Entry 3Q4K (X-ray diffraction, 2.60 A resolution); this record covers chains A and B of the 4 polymer chains in the assembly.

# Chain A (and B)
Name: DNA polymerase III subunit beta
From: Escherichia coli
Notes: EC 2.7.7.7; chain B of this document is another copy of the same molecule, construct and numbering; everything in this record applies to it too
UniProtKB: P0A988 (DPO3B_ECOLI); numbering as in UniProt (aligned over 1-366)
Chain sequence (366 residues; numbered 1 to 366; the number before each row is that of its first residue):
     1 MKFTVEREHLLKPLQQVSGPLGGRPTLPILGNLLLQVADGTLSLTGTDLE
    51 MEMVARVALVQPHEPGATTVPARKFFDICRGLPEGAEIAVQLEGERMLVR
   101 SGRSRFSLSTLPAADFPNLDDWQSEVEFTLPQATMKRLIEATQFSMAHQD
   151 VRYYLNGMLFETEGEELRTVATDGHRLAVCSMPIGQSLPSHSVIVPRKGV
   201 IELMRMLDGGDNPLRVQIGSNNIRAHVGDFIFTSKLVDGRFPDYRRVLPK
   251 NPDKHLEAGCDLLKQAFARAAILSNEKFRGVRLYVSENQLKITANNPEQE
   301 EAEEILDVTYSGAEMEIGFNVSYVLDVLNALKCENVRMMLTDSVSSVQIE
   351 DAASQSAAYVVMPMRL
Disordered / not traced: 19-25, 250-251, 366 (chain B: 19-24)
UniProt features mapped onto this chain:
  - binding site (DNA): R24, R73, Q149, Y153, Y154
  - mutagenesis: R24 (R24A: Mild defect in DNA replication, impaired loading of clamp on DNA, polymerase speed is wild-type. More severe replication defect and very poor clamp loading; when associated with A-149), G66 (G66E: In dnaN159; a temperature- and UV-sensitive mutation, displays altered DNA polymerase usage, chronically induced SOS response; when associated with A-174), A133 (A133T: Reduction of synthesis of beta*, probably due to mutation of its promoter), M135 (M135L: 3-fold reduction of synthesis of beta*, probably due to loss of its start codon), M146 (M146L: No effect on synthesis of beta*), Q149 (Q149A: Mild defect in DNA replication, impaired loading of clamp on DNA, polymerase speed is wild-type. More severe replication defect and very poor clamp loading; when associated with A-24), Y153 to Y154 (Very poor loading of clamp on DNA, polymerase speed is wild-type), G174 (G174A: In dnaN159; a temperature- and UV-sensitive mutation, displays altered DNA polymerase usage, chronically induced SOS response; when associated with A-66), Q265 to L366 (In dnaN806; temperature sensitive), I272 to L273 (Monomeric in solution, binds very tightly to subunit delta (holA). The monomer binds tightly to linear and circular DNA. Cannot bind both Pol III and IV simultaneously)

# Chain A / chain B interface
Contacting residue pairs (58):
  P71(A) with E300(B)
  K74(A) with I272(B); N296(B); E298(B), salt bridge; E300(B), salt bridge
  D77(A) with I272(B)
  I78(A) with I272(B)
  G81(A) with R269(B), hydrogen bond (backbone-side chain)
  L82(A) with R269(B)
  P83(A) with R269(B)
  R103(A) with E303(B); I305(B), hydrogen bond (side chain-backbone); L306(B); D307(B), salt bridge
  S104(A) with R269(B), hydrogen bond; E303(B); E304(B), hydrogen bond
  R105(A) with A302(B); E303(B), hydrogen bond (backbone-backbone)
  F106(A) with R269(B); L273(B), hydrophobic; E301(B); A302(B), hydrophobic; E304(B)
  S107(A) with E300(B); E301(B), hydrogen bond (backbone-backbone)
  L108(A) with L273(B), hydrophobic
  S109(A) with E300(B), hydrogen bond
  R269(A) with G81(B), hydrogen bond (side chain-backbone); L82(B); P83(B); S104(B); F106(B)
  I272(A) with K74(B); D77(B); I78(B)
  L273(A) with F106(B), hydrophobic; L108(B), hydrophobic
  E298(A) with K74(B), salt bridge; S109(B)
  E300(A) with P71(B); K74(B), salt bridge; S107(B); L108(B); S109(B), hydrogen bond
  E301(A) with R105(B); F106(B); S107(B), hydrogen bond (backbone-backbone)
  A302(A) with R105(B); F106(B), hydrophobic
  E303(A) with R103(B); S104(B); R105(B), hydrogen bond (backbone-backbone)
  E304(A) with S104(B), hydrogen bond; F106(B)
  I305(A) with R103(B), hydrogen bond (backbone-side chain)
  L306(A) with R103(B)
  D307(A) with R103(B), salt bridge
Also at the interface, not in a pair above, chain A (27 interface residues in all): N296
Also at the interface, not in a pair above, chain B (29 interface residues in all): Q265, E276

# Summary
27 residues of chain A face 29 of chain B across their interface; the contacts include 13 hydrogen bonds and 6
salt bridges. Polar pairs include K74(A)-E298(B), K74(A)-E300(B) and R103(A)-D307(B). Curated annotation
(UniProt) lists 5 DNA-binding residues and 13 mutagenesis sites on chain A.
Chain A and chain B are both DNA polymerase III subunit beta (Escherichia coli); the structure, Structure of a
small peptide ligand bound to E.coli DNA sliding clamp, was determined by X-ray diffraction, deposited
together with 3Q4J and 3Q4L.
